3LLZ - chains A and B; structure by X-ray diffraction, 1.55 A resolution.

# Chain A
Protein: Agglutinin alpha chain
Organism: Maclura pomifera
Reference sequence: P18674 (LECA_MACPO); numbering as in UniProt (aligned over 1-133)
Chain sequence (133 residues; row label = number of the first residue in the row):
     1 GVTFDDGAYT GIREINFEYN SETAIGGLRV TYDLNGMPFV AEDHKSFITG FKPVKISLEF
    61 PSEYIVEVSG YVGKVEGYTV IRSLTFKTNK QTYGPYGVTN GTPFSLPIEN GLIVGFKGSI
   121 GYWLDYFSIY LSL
UniProt features mapped onto this chain:
  - natural variant: Thr31 (T31V: In minor forms), Lys52 (K52T: In minor forms), Glu59 (E59D: In minor forms), Val72 (V72I: In minor forms), Ile81 (I81V: In minor forms), Asn110 (N110Q: In minor forms), Leu112 (L112G: In minor forms)
From the paper describing this entry:
  - binding site for 2-acetamido-2-deoxy-beta-D-galactopyranose: Gly1, Phe47, Tyr78, Tyr122, Trp123, Asp125
  - binding site for beta-D-galactopyranose: Glu76, Tyr78
  - conformationally variable residues (side-chain flip): Tyr122

# Chain B
Protein: Agglutinin beta-2 chain
Organism: Maclura pomifera
Reference sequence: P18676 (LECB2_MACPO); numbering as in UniProt (aligned over 3-16)
Chain sequence (14 residues; numbered 3 to 16; the number before each row is that of its first residue):
     3 NGKSQSIIVG PWGD

# Chain A / chain B interface
Pairs across the interface (27):
  Ala8(A) - Ser8(B)
  Val72(A) - Gly15(B)
  Thr79(A) - Gly15(B)
  Thr79(A) - Asp16(B)
  Ile81(A) - Trp14(B)
  Ile81(A) - Gly15(B)
  Phe104(A) - Trp14(B)
  Leu106(A) - Val11(B)  hydrophobic
  Leu106(A) - Trp14(B)  hydrophobic
  Asp125(A) - Gly15(B)
  Tyr126(A) - Trp14(B)
  Tyr126(A) - Gly15(B)
  Tyr126(A) - Asp16(B)
  Phe127(A) - Pro13(B)
  Phe127(A) - Trp14(B)  hydrogen bond (backbone-backbone)
  Ser128(A) - Ile10(B)
  Ser128(A) - Val11(B)
  Ser128(A) - Gly12(B)
  Ser128(A) - Pro13(B)
  Ile129(A) - Ile9(B)
  Ile129(A) - Ile10(B)
  Ile129(A) - Val11(B)  hydrogen bond (backbone-backbone)
  Tyr130(A) - Ser8(B)
  Tyr130(A) - Ile9(B)
  Tyr130(A) - Ile10(B)
  Leu131(A) - Ile9(B)  hydrogen bond (backbone-backbone)
  Leu131(A) - Val11(B)  hydrophobic
Interface residues without a listed pair, chain A (15 interface residues in all): Val80, Lys117
The authors on this interface:
  - interface residues, chain A: Phe127(A), Ile129(A), Leu131(A)
  - interface residues, chain B: Ile9(B), Val11(B), Trp14(B)

# Summary
Chain A and chain B form an interface of 15 and 9 residues respectively; the contacts include 3 hydrogen
bonds. Backbone hydrogen bonds pair Phe127(A)-Trp14(B), Ile129(A)-Val11(B) and Leu131(A)-Ile9(B). The paper
reports a binding site for 2-acetamido-2-deoxy-beta-D-galactopyranose at Gly1(A), Phe47(A) and Tyr78(A) among
others; a binding site for beta-D-galactopyranose at Glu76(A) and Tyr78(A).
Chain A is Agglutinin alpha chain and chain B is Agglutinin beta-2 chain, both from Maclura pomifera; the
structure, Crystal Structure Analysis of Maclura pomifera agglutinin complex with Gal-beta-1,3-GalNAc, was
determined by X-ray diffraction together with 3LLY and 3LM1 from the same study.
